5O6R - chain A; structure by X-ray diffraction, 1.36 A resolution.

== Chain A ==
Name: Beta-phosphoglucomutase
Source organism: Lactococcus lactis subsp. lactis Il1403
Notes: EC 5.4.2.6
UniProtKB: P71447 (PGMB_LACLA); residues 1-221 here = UniProt positions 1-221
Chain sequence (221 residues; numbered 1 to 221; the number before each row is that of its first residue):
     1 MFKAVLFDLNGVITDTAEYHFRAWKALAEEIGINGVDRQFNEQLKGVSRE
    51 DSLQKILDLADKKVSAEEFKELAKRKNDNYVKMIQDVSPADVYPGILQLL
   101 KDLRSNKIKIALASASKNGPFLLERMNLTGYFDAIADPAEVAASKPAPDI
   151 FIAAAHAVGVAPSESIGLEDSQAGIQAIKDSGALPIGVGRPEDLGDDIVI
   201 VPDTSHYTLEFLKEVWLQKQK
Unresolved in the structure: 219-221
Construct notes: engineered mutation Asn10 (Asp in P71447); conflict Arg125 (Lys in P71447), His206 (Tyr in P71447)
Curated features (UniProtKB/Swiss-Prot):
  - active site: Asp8 (Nucleophile)
  - binding site (Mg(2+)): Asp8, Asp170
  - binding site (beta-D-glucose 6-phosphate): Gly46, Val47, Arg49, Ser116, Lys117, Asn118
  - site (Important for catalytic activity and assists the phosphoryl transfer reaction to Asp8 by balancing charge and orienting the reacting groups): Ser114, Lys145
  - modified residue: Asp8 (4-aspartylphosphate)
  - mutagenesis: Asp8 (D8A/E: Inactive), Thr16 (T16P: 500-fold reduction in the rate constant for Asp-8 phosphorylation by beta-G1,6bisP ...), His20 (H20A: Impairs Asp-8 phosphorylation by beta-G1,6bisP and phosphoryl transfer from the phospho-Asp8 to the substrate beta-G1P ...), Lys45 (K45A: 20'000-fold decrease in catalytic efficiency), Gly46 (G46A: 1'000'000-fold decrease in catalytic efficiency; G46P: 100'000-fold decrease in catalytic efficiency; G46V: 10'000-fold decrease in catalytic efficiency), Arg49 (R49K: 1'000'000-fold decrease in catalytic efficiency), Ser52 (S52A: Wild-type activity), Lys76 (K76A: 100-fold reduction in the conversion of beta-G1P to G6P in the presence of beta-G1,6bisP), Asp170 (D170A: Impaired, but active with an increase in the affinity for G1P)
Bound ions: Mg2+: Asp8, Asn10, Asp170
Residues lining bound ligands:
  - tetrafluoroaluminate (ALF): Asp8, Leu9, Asn10, Lys45, Gly46, Ala113, Ser114, Ala115, Lys145, Glu169, Asp170
  - 1-O-phosphono-beta-D-glucopyranose (XGP): Asn10, His20, Trp24, Leu44, Lys45, Gly46, Val47, Ser48, Arg49, Ser52, Lys76, Asn77, Ser114, Ala115, Ser116, Lys117, Asn118
What the authors report for this chain:
  - binding site for 1-O-phosphono-beta-D-glucopyranose: Asn10
  - binding site for tetrafluoroaluminate: Asp8
  - mutagenesis - D10N: unchanged catalytic activity (hydrolysis of the phospho-enzyme)
  - mutagenesis - D10N (350 fold): decreased catalytic activity (mutase activity)

== In short ==
Chain A binds 1-O-phosphono-beta-D-glucopyranose and tetrafluoroaluminate. Asp8, Asn10 and Asp170 form the
Mg2+ site. UniProt lists active-site residue Asp8, Mg2+-binding residues Asp8 and Asp170, 6 beta-D-glucose
6-phosphate-binding residues and 9 mutagenesis sites. From the paper: a binding site for
1-O-phosphono-beta-D-glucopyranose at Asn10; D10N reduces catalytic activity (mutase activity).
Chain A is Beta-phosphoglucomutase (Lactococcus lactis subsp. lactis Il1403); the structure, Structure of
beta-phosphoglucomutase D10N mutant in complex with glucose-1-phosphate and aluminium tetrafluoride, was
determined by X-ray diffraction together with 5OJZ, 5OK0, 5OK1 and 5OK2 from the same study.
